PDB entry 7ZH1 | electron microscopy, 2.48 A resolution | chains A and C of the 3 polymer chains in the assembly

Chain A (and C):
Name: Spike glycoprotein, Fibritin
From: Severe acute respiratory syndrome-related coronavirus
Notes: chain C of this document is another copy of the same molecule, construct and numbering; everything in this record applies to it too
UniProtKB: chimeric construct of P59594, P10104: residues 14-1193 from P59594 (SPIKE_SARS) positions 14-1193 (same numbers); residues 1207-1233 from P10104 positions 458-484 (UniProt number = residue number - 749)
Sequence (1247 residues; row label = number of the first residue in the row; numbers below 1 keep their minus sign (Met-6 is residue -6)):
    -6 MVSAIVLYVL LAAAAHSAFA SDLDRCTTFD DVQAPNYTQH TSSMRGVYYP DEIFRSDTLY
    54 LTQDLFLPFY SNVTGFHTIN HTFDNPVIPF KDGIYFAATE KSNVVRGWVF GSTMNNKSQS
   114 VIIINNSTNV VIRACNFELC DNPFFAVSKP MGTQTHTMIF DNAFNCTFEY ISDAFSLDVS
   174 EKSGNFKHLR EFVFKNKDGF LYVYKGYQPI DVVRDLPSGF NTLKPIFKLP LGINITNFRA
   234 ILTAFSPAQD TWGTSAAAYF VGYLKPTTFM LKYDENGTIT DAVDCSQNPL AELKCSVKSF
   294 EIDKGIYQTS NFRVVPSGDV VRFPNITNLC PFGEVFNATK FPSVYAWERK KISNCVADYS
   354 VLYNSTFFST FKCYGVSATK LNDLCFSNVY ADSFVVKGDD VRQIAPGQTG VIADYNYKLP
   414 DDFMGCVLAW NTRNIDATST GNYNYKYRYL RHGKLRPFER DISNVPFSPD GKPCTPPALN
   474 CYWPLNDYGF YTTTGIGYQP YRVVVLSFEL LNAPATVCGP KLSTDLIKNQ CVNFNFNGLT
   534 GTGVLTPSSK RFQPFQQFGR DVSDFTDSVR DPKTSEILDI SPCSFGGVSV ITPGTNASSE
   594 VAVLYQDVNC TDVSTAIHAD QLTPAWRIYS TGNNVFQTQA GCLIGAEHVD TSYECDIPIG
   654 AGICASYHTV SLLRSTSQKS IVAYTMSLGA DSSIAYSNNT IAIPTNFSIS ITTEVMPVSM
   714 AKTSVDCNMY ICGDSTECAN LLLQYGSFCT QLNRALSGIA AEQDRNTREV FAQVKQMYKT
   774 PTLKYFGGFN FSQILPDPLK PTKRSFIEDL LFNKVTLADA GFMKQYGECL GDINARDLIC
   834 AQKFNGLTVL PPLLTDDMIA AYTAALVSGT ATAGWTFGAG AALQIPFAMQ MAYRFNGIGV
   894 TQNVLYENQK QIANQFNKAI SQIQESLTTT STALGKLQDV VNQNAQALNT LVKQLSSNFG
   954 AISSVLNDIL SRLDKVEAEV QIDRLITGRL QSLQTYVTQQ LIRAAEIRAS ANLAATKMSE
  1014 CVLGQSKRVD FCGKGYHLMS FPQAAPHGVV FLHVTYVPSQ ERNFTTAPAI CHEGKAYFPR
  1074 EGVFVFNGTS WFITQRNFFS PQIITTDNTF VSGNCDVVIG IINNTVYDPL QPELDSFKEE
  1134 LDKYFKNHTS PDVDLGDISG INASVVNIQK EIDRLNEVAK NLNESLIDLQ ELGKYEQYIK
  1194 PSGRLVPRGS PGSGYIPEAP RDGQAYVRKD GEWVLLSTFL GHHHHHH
Unresolved in the structure: -6 to 29, 140-149, 167-177, 239-245, 605-617, 662-671, 869-873, 1106-1240
Differences from the reference sequence: initiating methionine (-6); expression tag (-5 to 13, 1234-1240); variant Asp77 (Gly in P59594), Thr244 (Ile in P59594); linker (1194-1206); conflict Leu1228 (Phe479 in P10104)
Cystine bridges: Cys128-Cys159, Cys278-Cys288, Cys323-Cys348, Cys378-Cys511, Cys467-Cys474, Cys524-Cys576, Cys603-Cys635, Cys648-Cys657, Cys725-Cys731, Cys822-Cys833, Cys1014-Cys1025
Covalent attachments: N-acetylglucosamine (NAG) linked to Asn109, Asn119, Asn158, Asn227, Asn269, Asn318, Asn357, Asn602, Asn783
Small-molecule neighbours:
  - linoleic acid (EIC), molecule 1: Cys323, Pro324, Phe325, Val328, Ile345, Ala350, Tyr352, Tyr356, Phe361, Phe364, Leu374, Phe379, Val382, Cys419, Leu421, Leu499, Phe501
  - linoleic acid (EIC), molecule 2: Arg395, Gln396, Thr402, Gly403
  - N-acetylglucosamine (NAG; 2-acetamido-2-deoxy-beta-D-glucopyranose), molecule 1: Tyr338, Ala339, Ile455
  - N-acetylglucosamine (NAG), molecule 2: Ala688, Glu1054, Asn1056
  - N-acetylglucosamine (NAG), molecule 3: Thr698, Asn699, Gln904, Gln1053
UniProt features mapped onto this chain:
  - region: Ser798 to Tyr819 (Fusion peptide 1), Lys817 to Phe837 (Fusion peptide 2), Asp1145 to Glu1184 (Heptad repeat 2)
  - site (Cleavage): Arg667, Ser668, Arg797, Ser798
  - glycosylation (N-linked (GlcNAc...) asparagine): Asn29, Asn65, Asn73, Asn109, Asn118, Asn119, Asn158, Asn227, Asn269, Asn318, Asn330, Asn357, Asn589, Asn602, Asn691, Asn699, Asn783, Asn1056, Asn1080, Asn1116 and 3 more in UniProt
Reported in the primary citation:
  - binding site for linoleic acid: Arg395, Gln396
  - conformationally variable residues (loop rearrangement, side-chain flip): Tyr352, Tyr356, Arg620
  - contacts within the chain: Phe305-Tyr622 (pi stacking), Arg1021-Phe1024 (cation-pi contact)
  - self-association interface (contacts with another copy of this molecule); pairs are residue here / residue on that copy: Tyr819-Arg620, Glu1013-Arg1021 (salt bridge), Arg1021-Arg1021 (hydrogen bond)

Interface between chain A and chain C:
Pairs across the interface (171; chain A residue first):
  Gln56(A) with Asn733(C); Leu736(C)
  Ser289(A) with Thr743(C)
  Gln301(A) with Leu843(C)
  Asn304(A) with Asp719(C), hydrogen bond (backbone-side chain); Met722(C); Gly839(C)
  Arg306(A) with Asp719(C), salt bridge; Asn721(C), hydrogen bond; Met722(C)
  Arg342(A) with Phe193(C)
  Gly368(A) with Arg965(C), hydrogen bond (backbone-side chain)
  Val369(A) with Arg965(C)
  Ser370(A) with Arg965(C); Leu966(C); Asp967(C), hydrogen bond (side chain-backbone); Glu970(C), hydrogen bond
  Thr372(A) with Asp967(C)
  Lys373(A) with Leu963(C); Ser964(C); Leu966(C)
  Tyr383(A) with Phe193(C), hydrophobic; Pro223(C)
  Lys390(A) with Phe360(C)
  Asp392(A) with Ser362(C)
  Arg395(A) with Phe361(C), hydrogen bond (side chain-backbone); Ser362(C); Phe364(C)
  Thr402(A) with Tyr352(C), hydrogen bond; Phe364(C); Ala371(C)
  Gly403(A) with Tyr356(C)
  Val404(A) with Tyr356(C)
  Asp407(A) with Tyr356(C), hydrogen bond
  Tyr408(A) with Tyr356(C), hydrophobic
  Pro413(A) with Asp191(C)
  Tyr440(A) with Phe360(C)
  Tyr442(A) with Asn357(C)
  Lys447(A) with Asn375(C)
  Pro450(A) with Asp191(C); Gly192(C)
  Phe451(A) with Asp191(C); Gly192(C); Gly225(C)
  Glu452(A) with Gly225(C); Asn227(C)
  Arg453(A) with Leu224(C), hydrogen bond (side chain-backbone); Gly225(C), hydrogen bond (backbone-backbone)
  Ile455(A) with Gln112(C)
  Ser456(A) with Lys110(C), hydrogen bond (side chain-backbone)
  Val458(A) with Lys110(C)
  Asn479(A) with Asn357(C)
  Ile489(A) with Ile489(C), hydrophobic
  Tyr491(A) with Phe360(C)
  Leu503(A) with Arg965(C)
  Leu504(A) with Asp961(C)
  Asn505(A) with Ile46(C)
  Ala506(A) with Glu45(C)
  Gly531(A) with Ser964(C)
  Leu532(A) with Ser964(C)
  Thr533(A) with Asn960(C), hydrogen bond (backbone-side chain); Ser964(C), hydrogen bond
  Gly534(A) with Asn960(C)
  Thr535(A) with Asp727(C)
  Val537(A) with Tyr819(C)
  Lys543(A) with Phe47(C); Ile826(C)
  Arg544(A) with Phe47(C); Asn269(C)
  Phe545(A) with Phe47(C), hydrophobic
  Gln546(A) with Lys217(C)
  Phe548(A) with Asp44(C); Glu45(C)
  Gln549(A) with Glu45(C); Ile46(C); Phe47(C)
  Phe551(A) with Ile46(C); Phe47(C), hydrogen bond (backbone-backbone)
  Gly552(A) with Phe47(C)
  Arg553(A) with Ile46(C); Phe47(C), hydrogen bond (backbone-backbone)
  Asp554(A) with Arg829(C)
  Val555(A) with Thr51(C); Ser949(C)
  Ser556(A) with Leu948(C); Ser949(C)
  Asp557(A) with Ser949(C); Ser957(C), hydrogen bond; Val958(C)
  Asp560(A) with Arg829(C), salt bridge
  Asp572(A) with Ile826(C)
  Ser574(A) with Leu823(C); Ile826(C)
  Pro575(A) with Tyr819(C), hydrogen bond (backbone-side chain); Phe837(C), hydrophobic
  Cys576(A) with Asp727(C); Tyr819(C)
  Ser577(A) with Asp727(C), hydrogen bond
  Phe578(A) with Lys817(C); Tyr819(C), hydrophobic; Cys822(C), hydrophobic; Lys836(C); Phe837(C), hydrophobic
  Gln599(A) with Phe815(C), hydrogen bond (side chain-backbone); Met816(C); Val842(C), hydrogen bond (side chain-backbone); Leu843(C)
  Asp600(A) with Phe815(C); Met816(C); Lys817(C); Gln818(C); Lys836(C), salt bridge
  Val601(A) with Met816(C)
  Arg620(A) with Tyr819(C)
  Pro651(A) with Leu846(C), hydrophobic
  Gly653(A) with Leu846(C)
  Ala654(A) with Pro845(C), hydrogen bond (backbone-backbone); Leu846(C); Thr848(C)
  Gly655(A) with Leu846(C), hydrogen bond (backbone-backbone); Met851(C)
  Met679(A) with Leu847(C), hydrophobic
  Leu681(A) with Met851(C), hydrophobic; Tyr855(C), hydrogen bond (backbone-side chain)
  Ala683(A) with Lys768(C); Gln769(C); Met770(C), hydrogen bond (backbone-backbone)
  Asp684(A) with Met770(C)
  Ser685(A) with Met770(C), hydrogen bond (backbone-backbone); Tyr771(C); Lys772(C), hydrogen bond (backbone-backbone)
  Ser686(A) with Lys772(C)
  Ile687(A) with Tyr771(C), hydrophobic; Ala875(C), hydrophobic
  Ala688(A) with Gln877(C), hydrogen bond (backbone-side chain)
  Tyr689(A) with Phe779(C), hydrophobic; Thr865(C); Pro879(C), hydrophobic; Phe880(C)
  Ser690(A) with Gln877(C), hydrogen bond (backbone-side chain); Pro879(C)
  Asn691(A) with Pro879(C)
  Thr693(A) with Gln877(C); Pro879(C)
  Ile694(A) with Gln877(C); Ile878(C), hydrophobic
  Ala695(A) with Leu876(C); Gln877(C)
  Gln939(A) with Arg747(C)
  Gln947(A) with Phe741(C)
  Ser950(A) with Tyr738(C); Gly739(C)
  Asn951(A) with Tyr738(C), hydrogen bond (backbone-backbone)
  Phe952(A) with Phe741(C), hydrophobic
  Ser985(A) with Phe741(C)
  Thr988(A) with Gln744(C); Gln987(C)
  Gln992(A) with Gln744(C)
  Glu999(A) with Arg1001(C), salt bridge
  Arg1021(A) with Glu1013(C), salt bridge; Arg1021(C)
  Val1022(A) with Ser1012(C)
  Thr1059(A) with Met882(C), hydrogen bond
  Pro1061(A) with Tyr899(C)
  Phe1071(A) with Asn896(C); Tyr899(C), hydrophobic
  Glu1074(A) with Asn889(C), hydrogen bond
  Arg1089(A) with Tyr886(C)
  Phe1103(A) with Thr894(C)
  Ser1105(A) with Asn896(C), hydrogen bond; Glu900(C)
Interface residues without a listed pair, chain A (129 interface residues in all): Thr261, Ser303, Leu377, Asn381, Gln401, Met417, Thr539, Ser542, Gln550, Thr559, Asn602, Ile656, Gly682, Thr943, Gly953, Asp967, Lys968, Val969, Gln984, Thr991, Ile995, Asp1023, Tyr1029, Glu1054, Pro1072
Interface residues without a listed pair, chain C (122 interface residues in all): Tyr42, Arg48, Asn129, Pro218, Lys221, Ile226, Ser353, Thr372, Gly400, Asp414, Ser717, Gly726, Leu776, Gly780, Asn827, Thr841, Pro844, Ala854, Trp868, Ala874, Gln895, Val945, Asp976, Thr991, Leu994, Thr1009, Gly1017

In short:
The interface between chain A and chain C involves 129 residues on one side and 122 on the other; the contacts
include 32 hydrogen bonds and 5 salt bridges. Among the polar pairs are Arg306(A)-Asp719(C),
Asp560(A)-Arg829(C) and Asp600(A)-Lys836(C). From the paper: a binding site for linoleic acid at Arg395(A) and
Gln396(A); conformational variability at Tyr352(A), Tyr356(A) and Arg620(A).
Both chains are Spike glycoprotein, Fibritin (Severe acute respiratory syndrome-related coronavirus). Entry
7ZH1 (SARS CoV Spike protein, Closed C3 conformation) was determined by electron microscopy (same publication
as 7ZH2 and 7ZH5).
